7ML2 - chains A and E of the 30 polymer chains in the assembly; structure by electron microscopy, 3.40 A resolution.

# Chain A
Name: DNA-directed RNA polymerase subunit
From: Saccharomyces cerevisiae
Notes: EC 2.7.7.6
UniProt: A0A6A5Q1P2 (A0A6A5Q1P2_YEASX); numbering as in UniProt (aligned over 1-1733)
Sequence (1733 residues; row label = number of the first residue in the row):
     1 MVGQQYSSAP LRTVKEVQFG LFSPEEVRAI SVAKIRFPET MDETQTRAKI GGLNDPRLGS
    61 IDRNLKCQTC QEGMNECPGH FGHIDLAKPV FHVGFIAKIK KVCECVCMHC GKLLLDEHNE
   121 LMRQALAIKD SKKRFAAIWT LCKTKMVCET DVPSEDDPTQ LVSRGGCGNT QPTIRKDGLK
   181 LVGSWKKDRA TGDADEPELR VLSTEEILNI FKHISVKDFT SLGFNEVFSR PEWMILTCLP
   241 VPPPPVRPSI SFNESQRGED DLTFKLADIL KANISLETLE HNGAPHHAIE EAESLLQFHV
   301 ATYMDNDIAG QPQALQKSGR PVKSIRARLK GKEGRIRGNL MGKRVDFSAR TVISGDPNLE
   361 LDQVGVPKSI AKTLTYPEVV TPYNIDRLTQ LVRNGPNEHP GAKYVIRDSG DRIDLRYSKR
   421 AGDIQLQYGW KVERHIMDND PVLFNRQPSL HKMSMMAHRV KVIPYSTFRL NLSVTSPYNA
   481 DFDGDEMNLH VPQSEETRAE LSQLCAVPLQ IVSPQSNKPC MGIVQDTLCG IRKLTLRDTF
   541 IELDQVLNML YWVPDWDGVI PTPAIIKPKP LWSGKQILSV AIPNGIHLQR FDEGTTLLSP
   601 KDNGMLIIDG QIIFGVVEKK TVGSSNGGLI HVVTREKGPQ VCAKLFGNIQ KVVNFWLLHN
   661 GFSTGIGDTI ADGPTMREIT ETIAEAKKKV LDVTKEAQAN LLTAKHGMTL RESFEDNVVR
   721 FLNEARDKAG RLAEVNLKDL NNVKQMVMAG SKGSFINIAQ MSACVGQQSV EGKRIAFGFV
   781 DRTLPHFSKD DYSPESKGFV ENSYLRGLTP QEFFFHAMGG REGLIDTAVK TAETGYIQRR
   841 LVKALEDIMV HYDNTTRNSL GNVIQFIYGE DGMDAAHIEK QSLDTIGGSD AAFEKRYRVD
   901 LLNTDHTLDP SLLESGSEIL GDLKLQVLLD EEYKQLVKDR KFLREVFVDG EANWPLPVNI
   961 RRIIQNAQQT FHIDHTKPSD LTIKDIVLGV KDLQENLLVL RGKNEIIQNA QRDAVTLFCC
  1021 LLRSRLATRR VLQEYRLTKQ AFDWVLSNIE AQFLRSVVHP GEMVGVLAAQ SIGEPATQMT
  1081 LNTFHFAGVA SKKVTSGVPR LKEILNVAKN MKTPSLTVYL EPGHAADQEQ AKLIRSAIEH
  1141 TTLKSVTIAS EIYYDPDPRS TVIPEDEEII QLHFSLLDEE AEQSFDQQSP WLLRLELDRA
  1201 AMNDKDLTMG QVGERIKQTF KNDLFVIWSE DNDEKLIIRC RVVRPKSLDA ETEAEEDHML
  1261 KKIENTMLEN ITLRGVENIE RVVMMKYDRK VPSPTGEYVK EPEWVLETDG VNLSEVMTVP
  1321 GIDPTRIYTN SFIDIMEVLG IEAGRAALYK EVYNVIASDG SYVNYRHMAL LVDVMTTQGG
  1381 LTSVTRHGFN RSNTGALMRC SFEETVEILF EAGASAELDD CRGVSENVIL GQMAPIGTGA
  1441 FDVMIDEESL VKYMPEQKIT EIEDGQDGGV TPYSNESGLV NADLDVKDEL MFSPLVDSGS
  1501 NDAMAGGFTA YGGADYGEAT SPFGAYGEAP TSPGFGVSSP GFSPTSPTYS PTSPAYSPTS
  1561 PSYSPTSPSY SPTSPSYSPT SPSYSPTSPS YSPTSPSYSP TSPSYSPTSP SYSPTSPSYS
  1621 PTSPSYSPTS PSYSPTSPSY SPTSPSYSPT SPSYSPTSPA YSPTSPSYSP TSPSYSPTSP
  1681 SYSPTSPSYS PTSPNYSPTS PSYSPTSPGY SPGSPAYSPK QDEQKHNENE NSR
Not modelled in the structure: 1-2, 155-163, 188-196, 1080-1092, 1176-1186, 1244-1253, 1453-1733
Ion coordination: Zn2+ site 1: Cys67, Cys70, Cys77, His80; Zn2+ site 2: Cys107, Cys110, Cys148, Cys167; Mg2+: Asp481, Asp483, Asp485

# Chain E
Name: DNA-directed RNA polymerases I, II, and III subunit RPABC1
From: Saccharomyces cerevisiae
UniProt: A0A6A5Q456 (A0A6A5Q456_YEASX); residues 1-215 here = UniProt positions 1-215
Sequence (215 residues; row label = number of the first residue in the row):
     1 MDQENERNIS RLWRAFRTVK EMVKDRGYFI TQEEVELPLE DFKAKYCDSM GRPQRKMMSF
    61 QANPTEESIS KFPDMGSLWV EFCDEPSVGV KTMKTFVIHI QEKNFQTGIF VYQNNITPSA
   121 MKLVPSIPPA TIETFNEAAL VVNITHHELV PKHIRLSSDE KRELLKRYRL KESQLPRIQR
   181 ADPVALYLGL KRGEVVKIIR KSETSGRYAS YRICM
Not modelled in the structure: 1-2

# Interface between chain A and chain E
Contacting residue pairs (70; chain A residue first):
  Arg857(A) with Leu170(E)
  Gly861(A) with Gln174(E)
  Asn862(A) with Gln174(E)
  Val863(A) with Gln174(E), hydrogen bond (backbone-backbone); Pro176(E)
  Gln865(A) with Tyr208(E)
  Phe866(A) with Tyr168(E), hydrophobic; Leu175(E), hydrophobic; Tyr208(E), hydrogen bond (backbone-side chain); Ser210(E); Tyr211(E), hydrophobic
  Ile867(A) with Tyr208(E), hydrogen bond (backbone-side chain)
  Gly869(A) with Thr204(E)
  Glu870(A) with Arg200(E), salt bridge; Ser202(E), hydrogen bond; Thr204(E); Ser205(E); Tyr208(E)
  Asp871(A) with Thr204(E), hydrogen bond; Ser205(E)
  Phe942(A) with Gly206(E); Arg207(E)
  Phe947(A) with Glu203(E)
  Trp954(A) with Glu203(E)
  Asn1004(A) with Arg167(E)
  Ile1007(A) with Tyr168(E), hydrophobic
  Asp1013(A) with Ser205(E), hydrogen bond (backbone-side chain); Arg207(E), salt bridge
  Ala1014(A) with Ser205(E)
  Thr1016(A) with Ser205(E); Arg207(E)
  Leu1017(A) with Glu203(E); Ser205(E), hydrogen bond (backbone-backbone)
  Met1317(A) with Val142(E)
  Thr1318(A) with Arg11(E); Arg14(E)
  Pro1324(A) with Val142(E), hydrophobic; His147(E)
  Thr1325(A) with His146(E); His147(E), hydrogen bond (backbone-side chain); Glu148(E), hydrogen bond (backbone-backbone)
  Arg1326(A) with Glu148(E)
  Ile1327(A) with His147(E), hydrogen bond (backbone-side chain)
  Glu1337(A) with Pro183(E)
  Val1338(A) with Ile144(E); Pro183(E)
  Leu1339(A) with Ile144(E), hydrophobic; His147(E)
  Gly1340(A) with Asp182(E); Pro183(E)
  Ile1341(A) with Asp182(E), hydrogen bond (backbone-side chain); Arg212(E)
  Glu1342(A) with His153(E); Ile198(E); Arg200(E), salt bridge; Arg212(E), salt bridge
  Ala1343(A) with Leu149(E), hydrogen bond (backbone-backbone)
  Arg1345(A) with Arg200(E)
  Tyr1365(A) with Ser202(E); Glu203(E)
  Arg1366(A) with Thr204(E), hydrogen bond
  Thr1376(A) with Arg212(E), hydrogen bond (backbone-side chain)
  Thr1377(A) with Pro176(E); Arg177(E), hydrogen bond (backbone-backbone); Arg212(E)
  Gln1378(A) with Arg177(E), hydrogen bond; Met215(E)
  Gly1379(A) with Arg177(E); Gln179(E), hydrogen bond (backbone-side chain)
  Gly1380(A) with Gln179(E)
Other interface residues (no listed pair), chain A (47 interface residues in all): Asp853, Val946, Ile1006, Met1336, Ala1346, Ala1347, Asp1373
Other interface residues (no listed pair), chain E (39 interface residues in all): Val141, Val150, Pro151, Leu164, Ile178, Val184, Ala209

# In short
The interface between chain A and chain E involves 47 residues on one side and 39 on the other; the contacts
include 17 hydrogen bonds and 4 salt bridges. Among the polar pairs are Glu870(A)-Arg200(E),
Asp1013(A)-Arg207(E) and Glu1342(A)-Arg200(E).
Here chain A is DNA-directed RNA polymerase subunit and chain E is DNA-directed RNA polymerases I, II, and III
subunit RPABC1, both from Saccharomyces cerevisiae. Entry 7ML2 (RNA polymerase II pre-initiation complex
(PIC3)) was determined by electron microscopy together with 7MEI, 7MK9, 7MKA, 7ML0, 7ML1, 7ML3 and 7ML4 from
the same study.
